Entry 4CR3 (electron microscopy, 9.30 A resolution (very low resolution: no residue pairs are listed; an interface is given only as per-side residue counts)); this record covers chains U and V of the 33 polymer chains in the assembly.

# Chain U
Name: 26S proteasome regulatory subunit RPN8
Organism: Saccharomyces cerevisiae
UniProtKB: Q08723 (RPN8_YEAST); residue numbers follow UniProt; this construct covers 1-338
Chain sequence (338 residues; row label = number of the first residue in the row):
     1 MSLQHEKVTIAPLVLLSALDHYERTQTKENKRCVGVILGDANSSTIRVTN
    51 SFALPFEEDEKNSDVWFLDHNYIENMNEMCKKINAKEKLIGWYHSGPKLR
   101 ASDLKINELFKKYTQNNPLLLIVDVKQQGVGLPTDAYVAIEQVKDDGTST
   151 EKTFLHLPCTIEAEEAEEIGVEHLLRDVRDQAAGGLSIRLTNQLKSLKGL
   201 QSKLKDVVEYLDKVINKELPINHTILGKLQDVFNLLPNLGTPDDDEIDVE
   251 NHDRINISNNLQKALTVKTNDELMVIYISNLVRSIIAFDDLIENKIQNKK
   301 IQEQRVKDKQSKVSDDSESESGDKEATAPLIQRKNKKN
Not modelled in the structure: 1-4, 143-150, 177-187, 216-222, 236-258, 309-338
Swiss-Prot annotation at these positions:
  - modified residue: Ser2 (N-acetylserine), Ser314 (Phosphoserine), Ser317 (Phosphoserine), Ser319 (Phosphoserine), Thr327 (Phosphothreonine)

# Chain V
Name: 26S proteasome regulatory subunit RPN11
Organism: Saccharomyces cerevisiae
UniProtKB: P43588 (RPN11_YEAST); numbering as in UniProt (aligned over 1-306)
Chain sequence (306 residues; row label = number of the first residue in the row):
     1 MERLQRLMMNSKVGSADTGRDDTKETVYISSIALLKMLKHGRAGVPMEVM
    51 GLMLGEFVDDYTVNVVDVFAMPQSGTGVSVEAVDDVFQAKMMDMLKQTGR
   101 DQMVVGWYHSHPGFGCWLSSVDVNTQKSFEQLNSRAVAVVVDPIQSVKGK
   151 VVIDAFRLIDTGALINNLEPRQTTSNTGLLNKANIQALIHGLNRHYYSLN
   201 IDYHKTAKETKMLMNLHKEQWQSGLKMYDYEEKEESNLAATKSMVKIAEQ
   251 YSKRIEEEKELTEEELKTRYVGRQDPKKHLSETADETLENNIVSVLTAGV
   301 NSVAIK
Not modelled in the structure: 1-22, 169-179, 218-229, 270-275, 299-306
Swiss-Prot annotation at these positions:
  - motif: His109 to Asp122 (JAMM motif)
  - binding site (Zn(2+)): His109, His111, Asp122
  - modified residue: Met1 (N-acetylmethionine)
  - natural variant: Lys208 (K208Q: In strain: NRRL Y-53), Ala239 (A239T: In strain: NRRL Y-53), Thr262 (T262S: In strain: NRRL Y-53), Leu280 to Ser281 (sequence variant, change not given here; In strain: NRRL Y-53)
  - mutagenesis: His109 (H109A: Stabilizes ubiquitin pathway substrates; when associated wirh Ala-111), His111 (H111A: Stabilizes ubiquitin pathway substrates; when associated wirh Ala-109)

# Chain U / chain V interface
At this resolution (9 A) residue pairs are not listed: 59 residues of chain U and 62 of chain V lie at the interface.

# Summary
59 residues of chain U and 62 residues of chain V are in contact. UniProt lists 3 Zn2+-binding residues and 2
mutagenesis sites on chain V.
Here chain U is 26S proteasome regulatory subunit RPN8 and chain V is 26S proteasome regulatory subunit RPN11,
both from Saccharomyces cerevisiae. Entry 4CR3 (Deep classification of a large cryo-EM dataset defines the
conformational landscape of the 26S proteasome) was determined by electron microscopy together with 4CR2 and
4CR4 from the same study.
